5LMQ - chains A and P of the 25 polymer chains in the assembly; structure by electron microscopy, 4.20 A resolution (low resolution: residue-level contacts below are approximate; hydrogen-bond / salt-bridge calls are withheld).

Chain A:
Molecule: 16S rRNA
Source organism: Thermus thermophilus HB8
Sequence (1522 nucleotides; numbered 0 to 1544 plus 21 insertion-coded residues; 44 numbers in that range are skipped by the numbering (no residue carries them; nothing is unmodelled there); the number before each row is that of its first residue; a row labelled like 189A-189L holds insertion residues (189A, then the next letters in order); numbering starts at 0):
     0 UUUGUUGGAG AGUUUGAUCC UGGCUCAGGG UGAACGCUGG CGGCGUGCCU AAGACAUGCA
    60 AGUCGUGCGG GCCG
    76 CGGGGUUUU
    88 ACUCCG
    96 UGGUCAGCGG CGGACGGGUG AGUAACGCGU GGGU
  129A G
   130 ACCUACCCGG AAGAGGGGGA CAACCCGGGG AAACUCGGGC UAAUCCCCCA UGUGGACCCG
189A-189L CCCCUUGGGGUG
   190 UGUCCAAAGG GCUUU
   216 GCCCGCUUCC GGAUGGGCCC GCGUCCCAUC AGCUAGUUGG UGGGGUAAUG GCCCACCAAG
   276 GCGACGACGG GUAGCCGGUC UGAGAGGAUG GCCGGCCACA GGGGCACUGA GACACGGGCC
   336 CCACUCCUAC GGGAGGCAGC AGUUAGGAAU CUUCCGCAAU GGGCGCAAGC CUGACGGAGC
   396 GACGCCGCUU GGAGGAAGAA GCCCUUCGGG GUGUAAACUC CUGA
   441 ACCCGGGACG AAACCCCC
   460 GA
   470 CGAGGGGA
   479 CUGACGGUAC CGGGGUAA
   498 UAGCGCCGGC CAACUCCGUG CCAGCAGCCG CGGUAAUACG GAGGGCGCGA GCGUUACCCG
   558 GAUUCACUGG GCGUAAAGGG CGUGUAGGCG GCCUGGGGCG UCCCAUGUGA AAGACCACGG
   618 CUCAACCGUG GGGGAGCGUG GGAUACGCUC AGGCUAGACG GUGGGAGAGG GUGGUGGAAU
   678 UCCCGGAGUA GCGGUGAAAU GCGCAGAUAC CGGGAGGAAC GCCGAUGGCG AAGGCAGCCA
   738 CCUGGUCCAC CCGUGACGCU GAGGCGCGAA AGCGUGGGGA GCAAACCGGA UUAGAUACCC
   798 GGGUAGUCCA CGCCCUAAAC GAUGCGCGCU AGGUCUCUGG GUCU
   848 CCUGGGGGCC GAAGCUAACG CGUUAAGCGC GCCGCCUGGG GAGUACGGCC GCAAGGCUGA
   908 AACUCAAAGG AAUUGACGGG GGCCCGCACA AGCGGUGGAG CAUGUGGUUU AAUUCGAAGC
   968 AACGCGAAGA ACCUUACCAG GCCUUGACAU GCUA
 1001A G
  1002 GGAACCCGGG UGAAAGCCUG GGGUGCCCC
1030A-1030D GCGA
  1031 GGGGAGCCCU AGCACAGGUG CUGCAUGGCC GUCGUCAGCU CGUGCCGUGA GGUGUUGGGU
  1091 UAAGUCCCGC AACGAGCGCA ACCCCCGCCG UUAGUUGCCA GCGGUUCGGC CGGGCACUCU
  1151 AACGGGACUG CCCGCG
  1168 AAAGCGGGAG GAAGGAGGGG ACGACGUCUG GUCAGCAUGG CCCUUACGGC CUGGGCGACA
  1228 CACGUGCUAC AAUGCCCACU ACAAAGCGAU GCCACCCGGC AACGGGGAGC UAAUCGCAAA
  1288 AAGGUGGGCC CAGUUCGGAU UGGGGUCUGC AACCCGACCC CAUGAAGCCG GAAUCGCUAG
  1348 UAAUCGCGGA UCAGCC
 1363A A
  1364 UGCCGCGGUG AAUACGUUCC CGGGCCUUGU ACACACCGCC CGUCACGCCA UGGGAGCGGG
  1424 CUCUACCCGA AGUCGCCGG
1442A-1442B GA
  1443 GCCUA
  1452 C
  1456 GGGCAGGCGC CGAGGGUAGG GCCCGUGACU GGGGCGAAGU CGUAACAAGG UAGCUGUACC
  1516 GGAAGGUGCG GCUGGAUCAC CUCCUUUCU
Unresolved in the structure: 0-4, 1533, 1543-1544
Metal / ion sites: Mg2+ site 1 near G21 (its only coordinating residue here); Mg2+ site 2: C48, G115; Mg2+ site 3 near A53 (its only coordinating residue here); Mg2+ site 4: A59, U387; Mg2+ site 5: A109, G331; Mg2+ site 6: A116, G117, G289; Mg2+ site 7: C121, G124, U125; Mg2+ site 8 near A172 (its only coordinating residue here); Mg2+ site 9: U180, A195; Mg2+ site 10 near G258 (its only coordinating residue here); Mg2+ site 11 near G299 (its only coordinating residue here); Mg2+ site 12: A315, G317; 25 more Mg2+ sites not listed

Chain P:
Name: 30S ribosomal protein S16
Source organism: Thermus thermophilus (strain HB8 / ATCC 27634 / DSM 579)
Reference sequence: Q5SJH3 (RS16_THET8); numbering as in UniProt (aligned over 1-88)
Sequence (88 residues; row label = number of the first residue in the row):
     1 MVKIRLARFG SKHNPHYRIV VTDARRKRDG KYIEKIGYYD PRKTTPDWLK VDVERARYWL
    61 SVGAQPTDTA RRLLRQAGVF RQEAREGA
Unresolved in the structure: 84-88

Chain A / chain P interface:
Pairs across the interface (87):
  C43(A) - Ser11(P)
  C43(A) - Lys12(P)
  C43(A) - His13(P)
  G44(A) - Ser11(P)
  G44(A) - Lys12(P)
  A109(A) - Arg25(P)
  C110(A) - Arg25(P)
  C110(A) - Arg26(P)
  G111(A) - Lys27(P)
  G112(A) - Lys27(P)
  A134(A) - Met1(P)
  A134(A) - Arg25(P)
  C135(A) - Met1(P)
  C136(A) - Gly63(P)
  C136(A) - Gln65(P)
  C137(A) - Ser61(P)
  C137(A) - Val62(P)
  C137(A) - Gly63(P)
  G227(A) - Val62(P)
  A228(A) - Val2(P)
  A228(A) - Tyr58(P)
  A228(A) - Val62(P)
  U229(A) - Ile33(P)
  U229(A) - Trp59(P)
  G231(A) - Arg26(P)
  G309(A) - Lys27(P)
  G309(A) - Gly30(P)
  G310(A) - Lys27(P)
  G310(A) - Gly30(P)
  G310(A) - Lys31(P)
  C311(A) - Arg26(P)
  A325(A) - Arg25(P)
  G326(A) - Arg25(P)
  A374(A) - Tyr17(P)
  U375(A) - Leu6(P)
  U375(A) - Tyr17(P)
  U375(A) - Thr69(P)
  G376(A) - Arg5(P)
  G376(A) - Leu6(P)
  G376(A) - Thr69(P)
  G377(A) - Lys3(P)
  G377(A) - Arg5(P)
  G377(A) - Ala24(P)
  G377(A) - Thr67(P)
  G378(A) - Lys3(P)
  G378(A) - Ala24(P)
  C390(A) - Arg28(P)
  G391(A) - Arg8(P)
  G391(A) - Arg28(P)
  G392(A) - Arg8(P)
  G392(A) - Ser11(P)
  G392(A) - Lys12(P)
  G392(A) - His13(P)
  A393(A) - Lys12(P)
  A393(A) - His13(P)
  C449(A) - Arg42(P)
  G450(A) - Pro15(P)
  G450(A) - Pro41(P)
  G450(A) - Lys43(P)
  A452(A) - Lys43(P)
  A452(A) - Arg72(P)
  A453(A) - Asp68(P)
  A453(A) - Arg72(P)
  C454(A) - Arg75(P)
  A472(A) - Arg75(P)
  A472(A) - Phe80(P)
  A472(A) - Arg81(P)
  A472(A) - Gln82(P)
  G473(A) - Arg75(P)
  G473(A) - Arg81(P)
  C483(A) - His13(P)
  A607(A) - Lys31(P)
  A608(A) - Arg18(P)
  A608(A) - Tyr32(P)
  A609(A) - Arg18(P)
  G616(A) - Thr45(P)
  G617(A) - Thr44(P)
  C623(A) - Ser11(P)
  C624(A) - Phe9(P)
  C624(A) - Gly10(P)
  C624(A) - Asn14(P)
  C624(A) - His16(P)
  G625(A) - Phe9(P)
  U626(A) - Arg18(P)
  U626(A) - Lys35(P)
  U626(A) - Tyr38(P)
  G627(A) - Lys35(P)
Other interface residues (no listed pair), chain A (52 interface residues in all): U45, G108, G230, A451, G471, G474
Other interface residues (no listed pair), chain P (50 interface residues in all): Asp23, Asp29, Tyr39, Leu60

In short:
The interface between chain A and chain P involves 52 residues on one side and 50 on the other. C48(A) and
G115(A) form the Mg2+ site 2. A59(A) and U387(A) coordinate Mg2+ site 4.
Chain A is 16S rRNA (Thermus thermophilus HB8) and chain P is 30S ribosomal protein S16 (Thermus thermophilus
(strain HB8 / ATCC 27634 / DSM 579)); the structure, Structure of bacterial 30S-IF1-IF3-mRNA-tRNA translation
pre-initiation complex, open form (state-2A), was determined by electron microscopy (same publication as 5LMN,
5LMO, 5LMP, 5LMR, 5LMS, 5LMT, 5LMU and 5LMV).
